Entry 8BEW (electron microscopy, 3.49 A resolution); this record covers chains A and D of the 6 polymer chains in the assembly.

# Chain A (and D)
Protein: Electron bifurcating hydrogenase subunit HydA1
Organism: Thermoanaerobacter kivui
Notes: EC 1.12.1.3; chain D of this document is another copy of the same molecule, construct and numbering; everything in this record applies to it too
UniProt: A0A097ATG3 (A0A097ATG3_THEKI); numbering as in UniProt (aligned over 1-571)
Sequence (571 residues; each row starts with the number of its first residue):
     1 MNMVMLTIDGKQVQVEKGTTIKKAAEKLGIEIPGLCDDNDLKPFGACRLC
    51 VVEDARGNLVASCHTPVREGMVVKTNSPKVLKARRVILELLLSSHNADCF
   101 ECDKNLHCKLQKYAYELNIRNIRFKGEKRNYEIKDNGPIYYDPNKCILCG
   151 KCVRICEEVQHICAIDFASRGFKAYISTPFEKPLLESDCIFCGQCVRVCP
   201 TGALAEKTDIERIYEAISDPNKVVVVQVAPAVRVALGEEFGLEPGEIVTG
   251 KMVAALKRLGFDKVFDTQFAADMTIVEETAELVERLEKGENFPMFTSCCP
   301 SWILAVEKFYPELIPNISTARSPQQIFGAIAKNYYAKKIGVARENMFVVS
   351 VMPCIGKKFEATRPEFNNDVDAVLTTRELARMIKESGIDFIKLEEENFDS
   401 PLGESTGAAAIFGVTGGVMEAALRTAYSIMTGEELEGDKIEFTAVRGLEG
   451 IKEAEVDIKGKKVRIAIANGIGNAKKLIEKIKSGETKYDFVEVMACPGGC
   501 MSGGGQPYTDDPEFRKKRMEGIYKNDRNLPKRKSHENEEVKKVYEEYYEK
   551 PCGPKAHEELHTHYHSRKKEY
Ion coordination: 2Fe-2S cluster Fe: Cys-36, Cys-47, Cys-50, Cys-63; 4Fe-4S cluster Fe site 1: His-95, Cys-99, Cys-102, Cys-108; 4Fe-4S cluster Fe site 2: Cys-146, Cys-149, Cys-152, Cys-199; 4Fe-4S cluster Fe site 3: Cys-156, Cys-189, Cys-192, Cys-195; 4Fe-4S cluster Fe site 4: Cys-299, Cys-354, Cys-496, Cys-500
Ligand contacts:
  - 2Fe-2S cluster (FES): Gly-34, Leu-35, Cys-36, Asp-37, Gly-45, Ala-46, Cys-47, Arg-48, Cys-50, Ala-61, Cys-63
  - 4Fe-4S cluster (SF4), molecule 1: His-95, Asn-96, Asp-98, Cys-99, Cys-102, Lys-104, Asn-105, Cys-108, Leu-110, Gln-111, Thr-201, Gly-202
  - 4Fe-4S cluster (SF4), molecule 2: Ile-139, Ile-155, Cys-156, Ile-162, Ala-164, Ile-165, Cys-189, Ile-190, Phe-191, Cys-192, Gly-193, Gln-194, Cys-195
  - 4Fe-4S cluster (SF4), molecule 3: Tyr-141, Cys-146, Ile-147, Leu-148, Cys-149, Gly-150, Lys-151, Cys-152, Ile-176, Cys-199, Pro-200, Thr-201, Ala-203, Leu-204
  - 4Fe-4S cluster (SF4), molecule 4: Cys-192, Cys-299, Pro-300, Ser-301, Pro-353, Cys-354, Met-494, Ala-495, Cys-496, Gly-499, Cys-500, Gly-503

# Interface between chain A and chain D
Pairs across the interface (69; chain A residue first):
  Lys-11(A) / Arg-258(D)
  Lys-27(A) / Lys-392(D)
  Leu-28(A) / Arg-258(D)
  Gly-29(A) / Asp-389(D)
  Gly-29(A) / Lys-392(D)
  Ile-30(A) / Gly-387(D)
  Glu-31(A) / Gly-387(D)  hydrogen bond (backbone-backbone)
  Asn-76(A) / Arg-258(D)  hydrogen bond (side chain-backbone)
  Pro-78(A) / Ser-218(D)
  Leu-81(A) / Tyr-214(D)
  Lys-82(A) / Glu-211(D)  salt bridge
  Lys-82(A) / Tyr-214(D)
  Arg-85(A) / Tyr-214(D)
  Arg-85(A) / Glu-385(D)  salt bridge
  Leu-92(A) / Phe-100(D)  hydrophobic
  His-95(A) / Phe-100(D)
  Ala-97(A) / Ala-97(D)
  Ala-97(A) / Phe-100(D)  hydrophobic
  Cys-99(A) / Cys-99(D)  hydrophobic
  Cys-99(A) / Phe-100(D)  hydrophobic
  Phe-100(A) / Leu-92(D)  hydrophobic
  Phe-100(A) / His-95(D)
  Phe-100(A) / Ala-97(D)  hydrophobic
  Phe-100(A) / Cys-99(D)  hydrophobic
  Phe-100(A) / Ile-119(D)
  Glu-101(A) / Ile-119(D)
  Glu-101(A) / Arg-120(D)
  Glu-101(A) / Ile-122(D)
  Asp-103(A) / Arg-120(D)  salt bridge
  Asn-105(A) / Gln-111(D)
  Asn-105(A) / Tyr-115(D)
  Leu-106(A) / Leu-106(D)  hydrophobic
  Leu-106(A) / Tyr-115(D)  hydrophobic
  His-107(A) / Tyr-115(D)
  Gln-111(A) / Asn-105(D)
  Gln-111(A) / Gln-111(D)
  Tyr-115(A) / Asn-105(D)
  Tyr-115(A) / Leu-106(D)  hydrophobic
  Tyr-115(A) / His-107(D)
  Tyr-115(A) / Arg-381(D)
  Tyr-115(A) / Lys-384(D)  hydrogen bond
  Glu-116(A) / Arg-381(D)
  Glu-116(A) / Lys-384(D)
  Glu-116(A) / Glu-385(D)
  Asn-118(A) / Ile-210(D)
  Asn-118(A) / Arg-381(D)
  Ile-119(A) / Phe-100(D)
  Ile-119(A) / Glu-101(D)
  Arg-120(A) / Glu-101(D)
  Arg-120(A) / Asp-103(D)
  Arg-120(A) / Thr-208(D)
  Ile-122(A) / Glu-101(D)
  Thr-208(A) / Arg-120(D)  hydrogen bond
  Ile-210(A) / Asn-118(D)
  Ile-210(A) / Arg-120(D)
  Tyr-214(A) / Arg-85(D)
  Glu-215(A) / Lys-82(D)  salt bridge
  Ser-218(A) / Pro-78(D)
  Arg-258(A) / Asn-76(D)  hydrogen bond (backbone-side chain)
  Arg-381(A) / Tyr-115(D)
  Arg-381(A) / Glu-116(D)
  Arg-381(A) / Asn-118(D)
  Lys-384(A) / Glu-116(D)
  Glu-385(A) / Leu-81(D)
  Glu-385(A) / Arg-85(D)  salt bridge
  Glu-385(A) / Glu-116(D)
  Gly-387(A) / Ile-30(D)
  Gly-387(A) / Glu-31(D)  hydrogen bond (backbone-backbone)
  Asp-389(A) / Gly-29(D)  hydrogen bond (backbone-backbone)
Also at the interface, not in a pair above, chain A (50 interface residues in all): Glu-26, Thr-75, Lys-112, Ala-114, Leu-117, Asn-121, Lys-125, Glu-239, Ser-386, Ile-388, Lys-392
Also at the interface, not in a pair above, chain D (46 interface residues in all): Asp-9, Lys-11, Leu-28, Asp-98, Lys-112, Ala-114, Glu-239, Ser-386, Ile-388

# Summary
Chain A and chain D form an interface of 50 and 46 residues respectively, with 7 hydrogen bonds and 5 salt
bridges. Among the polar pairs are Lys-82(A)/Glu-211(D), Arg-85(A)/Glu-385(D) and Asp-103(A)/Arg-120(D).
Ligands of chain A: 4 copies of 4Fe-4S cluster and 2Fe-2S cluster.
Both chains are Electron bifurcating hydrogenase subunit HydA1 (Thermoanaerobacter kivui). Entry 8BEW (Cryo-EM
structure of the electron bifurcating Fe-Fe hydrogenase HydABC complex from Thermoanaerobacter kivui in the
oxidised ...) was determined by electron microscopy (same publication as 7Q4V, 8A5E, 7Q4W and 8A6T).
